PDB entry 6GP1 | X-ray diffraction, 1.50 A resolution | chains A and B

# Chain A
Name: Green to red photoconvertible GFP-like protein EosFP
Source organism: Lobophyllia hemprichii
UniProtKB: Q5S6Z9 (Q5S6Z9_LOBHE); residue numbers follow UniProt; this construct covers 1-61
Amino-acid sequence (94 residues; each row starts with the number of its first residue; numbers below 1 keep their minus sign (Met-32 is residue -32)):
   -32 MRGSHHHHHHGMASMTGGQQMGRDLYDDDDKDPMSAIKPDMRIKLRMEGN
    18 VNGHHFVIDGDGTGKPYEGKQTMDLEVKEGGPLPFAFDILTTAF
Unresolved in the structure: -32 to -5
Differences from the reference sequence: initiating methionine (-32); expression tag (-31 to 0); engineered mutation Arg9 (Lys in Q5S6Z9), Lys11 (Asn in Q5S6Z9), Tyr34 (Phe in Q5S6Z9), Thr39 (Ser in Q5S6Z9)
Modified residues: Phe61 (phenylalanine amide; NFA)

# Chain B
Name: Green to red photoconvertible GFP-like protein EosFP
Source organism: Lobophyllia hemprichii
UniProtKB: Q5S6Z9 (Q5S6Z9_LOBHE); aligned to UniProt positions 63-224 over residues 65-226 (the alignment contains insertions or deletions, so no single offset holds)
Amino-acid sequence (163 residues; row label = number of the first residue in the row; note: 1 number in that range is skipped by the numbering (no residue carries it; nothing is unmodelled there)):
    63 H
    65 NRVFVKYPDNIQDYFKQSFPKGYSWERSLTFEDGGICNARNDITMEGDTF
   115 YNKVRFYGTNFPANGPVMQKKTLKWEPSTEKMYVRDGVLTGDIEMALLLE
   165 GNAHYRCDFRTTYKAKEKGVKLPGAHFVDHAIEILSHDKDYNKVKLYEHA
   215 VAHSGLPDNARR
Unresolved in the structure: 219-226
Differences from the reference sequence: chromophore (63, 63, 63); engineered mutation Val69 (Ala in Q5S6Z9), Lys70 (Glu in Q5S6Z9), Asn74 (His in Q5S6Z9), Asn102 (Ile in Q5S6Z9), Tyr121 (His in Q5S6Z9), Thr123 (Val in Q5S6Z9), Glu158 (Thr in Q5S6Z9), Ala189 (Tyr in Q5S6Z9), Ala195 (Cys in Q5S6Z9)
Modified residues: His63 (chromophore; 7R6)
Covalent attachments: covalent link His63-Asn65

# How chain A and chain B interact
Residue-residue contacts - 114 pairs, chain A then chain B:
  Ala3(A) with Phe83(B); Pro84(B); Met109(B)
  Ile4(A) with Lys80(B); Phe83(B), hydrophobic; Phe114(B), hydrophobic
  Met8(A) with Met109(B), hydrophobic; Gly111(B); Asp112(B); Thr113(B); Phe114(B), hydrophobic
  Arg9(A) with Asp112(B), salt bridge; Thr113(B); Phe114(B), hydrogen bond (backbone-backbone)
  Ile10(A) with Phe68(B), hydrophobic; Phe114(B); Asn116(B)
  Lys11(A) with Phe114(B), hydrogen bond (backbone-backbone); Tyr115(B); Asn116(B), hydrogen bond (backbone-side chain)
  Leu12(A) with Asn116(B); Val118(B), hydrophobic
  Arg13(A) with Asn116(B), hydrogen bond (backbone-backbone); Lys117(B); Val118(B), hydrogen bond (backbone-backbone); Arg119(B)
  Met14(A) with Val118(B)
  Glu15(A) with Val118(B), hydrogen bond (backbone-backbone); Arg119(B), salt bridge; Phe120(B), hydrogen bond (backbone-backbone)
  Gly16(A) with Phe120(B)
  Asn17(A) with Phe120(B), hydrogen bond (backbone-backbone); Tyr121(B); Gly122(B), hydrogen bond (backbone-backbone)
  Val18(A) with Gly122(B); Phe125(B), hydrophobic
  Asn19(A) with Gly122(B), hydrogen bond (backbone-backbone); Thr123(B); Asn124(B); Phe125(B), hydrogen bond (side chain-backbone); Met132(B)
  His21(A) with Met132(B)
  Gly31(A) with Phe68(B)
  Lys32(A) with Phe68(B)
  Pro33(A) with Val67(B); Phe68(B), hydrophobic; Val69(B); Lys80(B), hydrogen bond (backbone-side chain)
  Tyr34(A) with Lys70(B); Lys80(B)
  Glu35(A) with Lys70(B); His213(B)
  Gly36(A) with Phe68(B); Val69(B); Lys70(B); Glu212(B); His213(B), hydrogen bond (backbone-side chain); Ala214(B), hydrogen bond (backbone-backbone)
  Lys37(A) with Phe68(B); Tyr211(B); Glu212(B); His213(B)
  Gln38(A) with His63(B); Asn65(B); Phe68(B); Tyr211(B); Glu212(B), hydrogen bond (backbone-backbone)
  Thr39(A) with Leu210(B); Tyr211(B)
  Met40(A) with His63(B); Val208(B); Lys209(B); Leu210(B), hydrogen bond (backbone-backbone)
  Asp41(A) with Val208(B); Lys209(B), salt bridge
  Leu42(A) with Asn206(B); Lys207(B); Val208(B), hydrogen bond (backbone-backbone)
  Glu43(A) with Asn206(B)
  Val44(A) with Tyr205(B); Asn206(B), hydrogen bond (backbone-backbone)
  Pro49(A) with Asp204(B)
  Leu50(A) with Lys134(B), hydrogen bond (backbone-side chain)
  Pro51(A) with Met132(B); Lys134(B)
  Phe52(A) with Val131(B); Met132(B), hydrophobic; Lys134(B)
  Ala53(A) with Val131(B), hydrogen bond (backbone-backbone); Lys134(B); Thr136(B)
  Phe54(A) with Tyr205(B), hydrophobic; Val208(B), hydrophobic
  Asp55(A) with Thr136(B), hydrogen bond; Leu137(B); Lys138(B); Trp139(B), hydrogen bond (backbone-side chain); Leu161(B); Ile198(B)
  Ile56(A) with Phe120(B); Val131(B), hydrophobic
  Leu57(A) with Phe120(B), hydrophobic
  Thr58(A) with Trp139(B), hydrogen bond; Ile196(B); Leu210(B)
  Thr59(A) with His63(B); Arg91(B), hydrogen bond (backbone-side chain); Met159(B); Phe173(B)
  Ala60(A) with Trp89(B), hydrophobic; Val118(B); Phe120(B), hydrophobic
  Phe61(A) with His63(B); Asn105(B)
Interface residues without a listed pair, chain A (43 interface residues in all): Phe23
Interface residues without a listed pair, chain B (55 interface residues in all): Leu93, Phe95, Ala103, Pro130

# Overview
43 residues of chain A and 55 residues of chain B are in contact; the contacts include 24 hydrogen bonds and 3
salt bridges. Polar pairs include Arg9(A)-Asp112(B), Glu15(A)-Arg119(B) and Asp41(A)-Lys209(B).
Chain A is Green to red photoconvertible GFP-like protein EosFP and chain B is Green to red photoconvertible
GFP-like protein EosFP, both from Lobophyllia hemprichii; the structure, Structure of mEos4b in the red
long-lived dark state, was determined by X-ray diffraction (same publication as 6GOY and 6GP0).
